PDB entry 4PRE | X-ray diffraction, 1.65 A resolution | chains A and C of the 3 polymer chains in the assembly

[Chain A]
Name: MHC class I antigen
Source organism: Homo sapiens
UniProtKB: C5MK56 (C5MK56_HUMAN); residues 1-276 here correspond to UniProt positions 25-300 (UniProt number = residue number + 24)
Sequence (276 residues; each row starts with the number of its first residue):
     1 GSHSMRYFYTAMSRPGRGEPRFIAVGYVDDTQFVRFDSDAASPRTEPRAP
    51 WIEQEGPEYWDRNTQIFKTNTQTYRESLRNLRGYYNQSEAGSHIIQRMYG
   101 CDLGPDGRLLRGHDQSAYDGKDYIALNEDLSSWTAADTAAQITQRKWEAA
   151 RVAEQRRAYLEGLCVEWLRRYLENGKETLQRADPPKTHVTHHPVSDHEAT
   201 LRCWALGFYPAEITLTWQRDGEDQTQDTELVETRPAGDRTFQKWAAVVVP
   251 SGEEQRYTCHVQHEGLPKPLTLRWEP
Cystine bridges: Cys101-Cys164, Cys203-Cys259
What the authors report for this chain:
  - specificity-determining residues: Arg156

[Chain C]
Name: Epstein-Barr nuclear antigen 1
UniProtKB: P03211 (EBNA1_EBVB9); residues 1-11 here correspond to UniProt positions 407-417 (UniProt number = residue number + 406)
Sequence (11 residues; each row starts with the number of its first residue):
     1 HPVGQADYFEY
Differences from the reference sequence: variant Gln5 (Glu411 in P03211)

[Chain A / chain C interface]
Residue-residue contacts (44):
  Met5(A) - His1(C)
  Tyr7(A) - His1(C)  hydrogen bond (side chain-backbone)
  Tyr7(A) - Pro2(C)
  Tyr9(A) - Pro2(C)
  Tyr9(A) - Asp7(C)
  Tyr59(A) - His1(C)
  Arg62(A) - His1(C)
  Asn63(A) - His1(C)
  Asn63(A) - Pro2(C)
  Ile66(A) - His1(C)
  Ile66(A) - Val3(C)
  Ile66(A) - Gly4(C)
  Phe67(A) - Pro2(C)  hydrophobic
  Asn70(A) - Asp7(C)
  Thr73(A) - Tyr8(C)
  Tyr74(A) - Tyr11(C)
  Glu76(A) - Glu10(C)
  Ser77(A) - Glu10(C)
  Ser77(A) - Tyr11(C)  hydrogen bond (side chain-backbone)
  Asn80(A) - Glu10(C)
  Asn80(A) - Tyr11(C)
  Leu81(A) - Tyr11(C)  hydrophobic
  Tyr84(A) - Tyr11(C)  hydrogen bond (side chain-backbone)
  Ile95(A) - Tyr11(C)
  Arg97(A) - Asp7(C)  salt bridge
  Tyr99(A) - Pro2(C)
  Tyr99(A) - Val3(C)  hydrogen bond (side chain-backbone)
  Ser116(A) - Tyr11(C)  hydrogen bond
  Tyr123(A) - Tyr11(C)  hydrophobic
  Thr143(A) - Tyr11(C)  hydrogen bond (side chain-backbone)
  Lys146(A) - Tyr11(C)  hydrogen bond (side chain-backbone)
  Trp147(A) - Phe9(C)
  Trp147(A) - Glu10(C)  hydrogen bond (side chain-backbone)
  Trp147(A) - Tyr11(C)  hydrophobic
  Ala150(A) - Phe9(C)  hydrophobic
  Val152(A) - Ala6(C)
  Gln155(A) - Ala6(C)
  Arg156(A) - Ala6(C)  hydrogen bond (side chain-backbone)
  Arg156(A) - Asp7(C)  salt bridge
  Tyr159(A) - His1(C)  hydrogen bond (side chain-backbone)
  Tyr159(A) - Pro2(C)
  Tyr159(A) - Val3(C)
  Trp167(A) - His1(C)
  Tyr171(A) - His1(C)  hydrogen bond (side chain-backbone)
Interface residues without a listed pair, chain C (11 interface residues in all): Gln5
Interface features reported in the paper:
  - pairs named by the authors: Arg97(A)-Asp7(C) (salt bridge)

[Overview]
31 residues of chain A face 11 of chain C across their interface, with 11 hydrogen bonds and 2 salt bridges.
Among the polar pairs are Arg97(A)-Asp7(C), Arg156(A)-Asp7(C) and Tyr7(A)-His1(C). The authors report a salt
bridge between Arg97(A) and Asp7(C). From the paper: the specificity determinant Arg156(A).
Chain A is MHC class I antigen (Homo sapiens) and chain C is Epstein-Barr nuclear antigen 1; the structure,
Crystal structure of a HLA-B*35:08-HPVG-Q5, was determined by X-ray diffraction, deposited together with 4PR5,
4PRA, 4PRB, 4PRD, 4PRH, 4PRI, 4PRN and 4PRP.
